Entry 9II7 (electron microscopy, 3.50 A resolution); this record covers chains A and P of the 24 polymer chains in the assembly.

# Chain A
Protein: DNA-directed RNA polymerase subunit
Source organism: Komagataella phaffii
Notes: EC 2.7.7.6
Reference sequence: C4R4Y0 (C4R4Y0_KOMPG); numbering as in UniProt (aligned over 1-1743)
Sequence (1743 residues; numbered 1 to 1743; the number before each row is that of its first residue):
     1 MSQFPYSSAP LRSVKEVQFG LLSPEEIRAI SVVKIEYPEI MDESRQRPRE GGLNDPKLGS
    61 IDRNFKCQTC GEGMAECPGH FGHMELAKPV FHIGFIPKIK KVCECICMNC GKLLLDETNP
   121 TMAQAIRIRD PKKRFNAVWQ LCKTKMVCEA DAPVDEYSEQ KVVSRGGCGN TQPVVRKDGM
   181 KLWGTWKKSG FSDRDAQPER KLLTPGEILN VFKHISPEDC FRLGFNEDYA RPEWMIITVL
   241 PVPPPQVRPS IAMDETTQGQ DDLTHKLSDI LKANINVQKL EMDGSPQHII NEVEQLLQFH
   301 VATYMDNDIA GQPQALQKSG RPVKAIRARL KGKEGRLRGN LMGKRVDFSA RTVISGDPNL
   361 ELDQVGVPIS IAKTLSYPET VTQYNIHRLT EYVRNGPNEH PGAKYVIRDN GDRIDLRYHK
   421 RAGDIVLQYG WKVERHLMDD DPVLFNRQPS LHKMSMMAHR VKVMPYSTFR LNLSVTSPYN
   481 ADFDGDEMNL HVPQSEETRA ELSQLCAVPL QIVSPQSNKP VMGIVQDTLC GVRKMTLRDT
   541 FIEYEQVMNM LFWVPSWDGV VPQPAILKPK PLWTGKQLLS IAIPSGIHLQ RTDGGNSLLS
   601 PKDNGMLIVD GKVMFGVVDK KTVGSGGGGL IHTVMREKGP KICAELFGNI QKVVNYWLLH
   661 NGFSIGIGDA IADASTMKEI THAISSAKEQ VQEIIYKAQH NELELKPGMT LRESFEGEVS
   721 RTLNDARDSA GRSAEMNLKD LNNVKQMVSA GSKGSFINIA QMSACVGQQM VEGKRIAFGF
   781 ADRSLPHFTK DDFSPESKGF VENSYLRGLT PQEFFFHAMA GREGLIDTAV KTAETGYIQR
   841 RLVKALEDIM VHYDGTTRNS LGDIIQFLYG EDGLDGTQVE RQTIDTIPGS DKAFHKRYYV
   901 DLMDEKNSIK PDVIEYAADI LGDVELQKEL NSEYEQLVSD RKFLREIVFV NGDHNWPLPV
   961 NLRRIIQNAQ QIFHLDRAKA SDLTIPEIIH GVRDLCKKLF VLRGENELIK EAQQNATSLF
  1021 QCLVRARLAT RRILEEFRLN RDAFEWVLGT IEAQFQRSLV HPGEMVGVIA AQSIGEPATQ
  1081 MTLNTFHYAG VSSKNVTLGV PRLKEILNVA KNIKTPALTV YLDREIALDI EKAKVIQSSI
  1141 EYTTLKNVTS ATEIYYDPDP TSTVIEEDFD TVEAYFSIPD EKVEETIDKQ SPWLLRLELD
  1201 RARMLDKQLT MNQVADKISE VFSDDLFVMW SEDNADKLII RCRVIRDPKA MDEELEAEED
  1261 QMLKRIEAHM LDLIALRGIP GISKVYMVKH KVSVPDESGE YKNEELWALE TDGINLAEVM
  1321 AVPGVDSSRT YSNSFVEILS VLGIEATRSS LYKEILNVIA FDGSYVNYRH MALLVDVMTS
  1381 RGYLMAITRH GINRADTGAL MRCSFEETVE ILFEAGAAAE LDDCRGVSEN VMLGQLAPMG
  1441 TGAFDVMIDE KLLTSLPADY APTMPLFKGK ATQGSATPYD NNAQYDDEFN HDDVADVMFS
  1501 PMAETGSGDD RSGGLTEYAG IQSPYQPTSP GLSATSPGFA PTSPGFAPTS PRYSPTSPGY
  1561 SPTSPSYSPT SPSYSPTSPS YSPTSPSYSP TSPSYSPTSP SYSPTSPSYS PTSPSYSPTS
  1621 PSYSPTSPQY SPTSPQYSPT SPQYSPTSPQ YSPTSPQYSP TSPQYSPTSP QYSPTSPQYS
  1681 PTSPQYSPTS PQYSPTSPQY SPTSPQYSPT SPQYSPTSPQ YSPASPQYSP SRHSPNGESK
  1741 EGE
Not modelled in the structure: 1, 154-162, 190-193, 1082-1094, 1178-1189, 1246-1257, 1464-1743

# Chain P
Molecule: 16-nt RNA strand
Sequence (16 nucleotides; each row starts with the number of its first residue; numbers below 1 keep their minus sign (C-5 is residue -5)):
    -5 CCCGGUGUCU UGGGUG

# Interface between chain A and chain P
Contacting residue pairs (8; chain A residue first):
  Ile251(A) - G1(P)  sugar contact
  Ile251(A) - U2(P)  sugar contact
  Ala252(A) - G1(P)  base contact
  Met253(A) - G1(P)  hydrogen bond to the base
  Arg321(A) - C3(P)  hydrogen bond to the sugar
  Arg447(A) - G10(P)  sugar contact
  Asp484(A) - G10(P)  phosphate contact
  Asp486(A) - G10(P)  hydrogen bond to the sugar
Other interface residues (no listed pair), chain A (11 interface residues in all): Arg63, Gln448, Pro449, Gly485
Other interface residues (no listed pair), chain P (7 interface residues in all): C-3, G-2, U0

# In short
Chain A and chain P form an interface of 11 and 7 residues respectively, with 3 hydrogen bonds. Polar pairs
include Met253(A)-G1(P), Arg321(A)-C3(P) and Asp486(A)-G10(P).
Chain A is DNA-directed RNA polymerase subunit (Komagataella phaffii) and chain P is a 16-nt RNA strand; the
structure, RNA polymerase II elongation complex stalled at SHL(-1) of the nucleosome containing histone
variant H2A.B, was determined by electron microscopy.
